Entry 1Q4T (X-ray diffraction, 1.60 A resolution); this record covers chains A and B.

== Chain A (and B) ==
Molecule: Thioesterase
Organism: Arthrobacter sp
Notes: EC 3.1.2.23; chain B of this document is another copy of the same molecule, construct and numbering; everything in this record applies to it too
UniProt: Q04416 (Q04416_9MICC); numbering as in UniProt (aligned over 1-151)
Sequence (151 residues; row label = number of the first residue in the row):
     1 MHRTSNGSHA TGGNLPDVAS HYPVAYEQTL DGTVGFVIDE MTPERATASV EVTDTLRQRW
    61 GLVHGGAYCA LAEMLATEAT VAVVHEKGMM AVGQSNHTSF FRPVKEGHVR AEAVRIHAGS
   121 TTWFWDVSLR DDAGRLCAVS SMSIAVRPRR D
Not modelled in the structure: 1-9 (chain B: 1-11)
Small-molecule neighbours:
  - 4-hydroxyphenacyl coenzyme A (4CO), molecule 1: Leu-15, Asp-31, Glu-73, Met-74, Thr-77, Glu-78, Met-90, Val-92, Gly-93, Gln-94, His-117, Gly-119, Ser-120, Thr-121, Thr-122, Ala-145, Arg-147, Pro-148, Arg-150
  - 4-hydroxyphenacyl coenzyme A (4CO), molecule 2: Gln-58, Arg-59, Trp-60, Val-63, His-64, Gly-65, Gly-66, Phe-100, Phe-101, Arg-102, Pro-103
Reported in the primary citation:
  - self-association interface (contacts with another copy of this molecule): Gln-94, Asn-96, Thr-98, Phe-100
  - binding site for 4-hydroxyphenacyl coenzyme A: Gly-65, Arg-102, Pro-148, Arg-150
  - catalytic residues: Gly-65, Glu-73
  - mutagenesis - E73A: decreased catalytic activity

== Chain A / chain B interface ==
Pairs across the interface (86):
  Ala-10(A) / Arg-59(B)
  Leu-15(A) / Arg-59(B)
  Pro-16(A) / Arg-59(B)  hydrogen bond (backbone-side chain)
  Val-18(A) / Trp-60(B)  hydrophobic
  Tyr-22(A) / Arg-59(B)
  Tyr-22(A) / Trp-60(B)  hydrophobic
  Pro-23(A) / Arg-59(B)
  Pro-23(A) / Trp-60(B)
  Pro-23(A) / Gly-61(B)
  Val-24(A) / Asp-54(B)
  Val-24(A) / Gln-58(B)
  Val-24(A) / Arg-59(B)  hydrogen bond (backbone-backbone)
  Val-24(A) / Gly-61(B)
  Gln-28(A) / Asp-54(B)
  Gln-28(A) / Thr-55(B)
  Thr-29(A) / Asp-54(B)
  Thr-29(A) / Arg-57(B)
  Thr-29(A) / Gln-58(B)
  Thr-29(A) / Arg-59(B)
  Leu-30(A) / Asp-54(B)
  Leu-30(A) / Thr-55(B)  hydrogen bond (backbone-backbone)
  Leu-30(A) / Arg-57(B)  hydrogen bond (backbone-backbone)
  Leu-30(A) / His-64(B)
  Asp-31(A) / Gln-58(B)
  Asp-31(A) / His-64(B)  salt bridge
  Thr-33(A) / Thr-33(B)
  Thr-33(A) / Thr-55(B)
  Val-34(A) / Leu-30(B)  hydrophobic
  Asp-54(A) / Val-24(B)
  Asp-54(A) / Gln-28(B)
  Asp-54(A) / Thr-29(B)
  Asp-54(A) / Leu-30(B)
  Thr-55(A) / Gln-28(B)  hydrogen bond (backbone-backbone)
  Thr-55(A) / Leu-30(B)  hydrogen bond (backbone-backbone)
  Thr-55(A) / Thr-33(B)
  Arg-57(A) / Thr-29(B)
  Arg-57(A) / Leu-30(B)  hydrogen bond (backbone-backbone)
  Gln-58(A) / Val-24(B)
  Gln-58(A) / Thr-29(B)
  Gln-58(A) / Asp-31(B)
  Arg-59(A) / Leu-15(B)
  Arg-59(A) / Pro-16(B)  hydrogen bond (side chain-backbone)
  Arg-59(A) / Tyr-22(B)  hydrogen bond
  Arg-59(A) / Pro-23(B)
  Arg-59(A) / Val-24(B)  hydrogen bond (backbone-backbone)
  Arg-59(A) / Thr-29(B)
  Arg-59(A) / Glu-78(B)  salt bridge
  Trp-60(A) / Val-18(B)  hydrophobic
  Trp-60(A) / Tyr-22(B)  hydrophobic
  Trp-60(A) / Pro-23(B)
  Trp-60(A) / Glu-78(B)  hydrogen bond
  Gly-61(A) / Pro-23(B)
  Gly-61(A) / Val-24(B)
  His-64(A) / Leu-30(B)
  His-64(A) / Asp-31(B)  salt bridge
  His-64(A) / Ala-70(B)
  Gly-65(A) / Glu-73(B)
  Gly-66(A) / Ala-70(B)
  Cys-69(A) / Cys-69(B)  hydrophobic
  Cys-69(A) / Asn-96(B)
  Ala-70(A) / His-64(B)
  Ala-70(A) / Gly-66(B)
  Glu-73(A) / Gly-65(B)
  Glu-73(A) / Phe-100(B)
  Met-74(A) / His-64(B)
  Glu-78(A) / Arg-59(B)  salt bridge
  Glu-78(A) / Trp-60(B)  hydrogen bond
  Gly-93(A) / Phe-100(B)
  Gln-94(A) / Ser-99(B)
  Gln-94(A) / Phe-100(B)  hydrogen bond (backbone-backbone)
  Ser-95(A) / His-97(B)  hydrogen bond
  Ser-95(A) / Thr-98(B)
  Ser-95(A) / Phe-100(B)
  Asn-96(A) / Asn-96(B)
  Asn-96(A) / His-97(B)
  Asn-96(A) / Thr-98(B)  hydrogen bond (backbone-backbone)
  His-97(A) / Ser-95(B)  hydrogen bond
  His-97(A) / Asn-96(B)
  His-97(A) / His-97(B)
  Thr-98(A) / Ser-95(B)
  Thr-98(A) / Asn-96(B)  hydrogen bond (backbone-backbone)
  Ser-99(A) / Gln-94(B)
  Phe-100(A) / Glu-73(B)
  Phe-100(A) / Gly-93(B)
  Phe-100(A) / Gln-94(B)  hydrogen bond (backbone-backbone)
  Phe-100(A) / Ser-95(B)
Other interface residues (no listed pair), chain A (42 interface residues in all): Ala-19, Phe-36, Leu-56, Ala-67, Val-81, His-85
Other interface residues (no listed pair), chain B (40 interface residues in all): Val-34, Phe-36, Leu-56, Ala-67, Met-74, Val-81, His-85

== Overview ==
The interface between chain A and chain B involves 42 residues on one side and 40 on the other; the contacts
include 18 hydrogen bonds and 4 salt bridges. Polar contacts include Asp-31(A)/His-64(B), Arg-59(A)/Glu-78(B)
and Pro-16(A)/Arg-59(B). From the paper: catalytic residues Gly-65(A) and Glu-73(A); E73A of chain A reduces
catalytic activity.
Chain A and chain B are both Thioesterase (Arthrobacter sp); the structure, crystal structure of
4-hydroxybenzoyl CoA thioesterase from Arthrobacter sp. strain SU complexed with 4-hydroxyphenyl CoA, was
determined by X-ray diffraction (same publication as 1Q4S and 1Q4U).
